PDB entry 3PO2 | X-ray diffraction, 3.30 A resolution | chains A and B of the 15 polymer chains in the assembly

[Chain A]
Molecule: DNA-directed RNA polymerase II subunit RPB1
Source organism: Saccharomyces cerevisiae
Notes: EC 2.7.7.6
Reference sequence: P04050 (RPB1_YEAST); numbering as in UniProt (aligned over 1-1733)
Amino-acid sequence (1733 residues; row label = number of the first residue in the row):
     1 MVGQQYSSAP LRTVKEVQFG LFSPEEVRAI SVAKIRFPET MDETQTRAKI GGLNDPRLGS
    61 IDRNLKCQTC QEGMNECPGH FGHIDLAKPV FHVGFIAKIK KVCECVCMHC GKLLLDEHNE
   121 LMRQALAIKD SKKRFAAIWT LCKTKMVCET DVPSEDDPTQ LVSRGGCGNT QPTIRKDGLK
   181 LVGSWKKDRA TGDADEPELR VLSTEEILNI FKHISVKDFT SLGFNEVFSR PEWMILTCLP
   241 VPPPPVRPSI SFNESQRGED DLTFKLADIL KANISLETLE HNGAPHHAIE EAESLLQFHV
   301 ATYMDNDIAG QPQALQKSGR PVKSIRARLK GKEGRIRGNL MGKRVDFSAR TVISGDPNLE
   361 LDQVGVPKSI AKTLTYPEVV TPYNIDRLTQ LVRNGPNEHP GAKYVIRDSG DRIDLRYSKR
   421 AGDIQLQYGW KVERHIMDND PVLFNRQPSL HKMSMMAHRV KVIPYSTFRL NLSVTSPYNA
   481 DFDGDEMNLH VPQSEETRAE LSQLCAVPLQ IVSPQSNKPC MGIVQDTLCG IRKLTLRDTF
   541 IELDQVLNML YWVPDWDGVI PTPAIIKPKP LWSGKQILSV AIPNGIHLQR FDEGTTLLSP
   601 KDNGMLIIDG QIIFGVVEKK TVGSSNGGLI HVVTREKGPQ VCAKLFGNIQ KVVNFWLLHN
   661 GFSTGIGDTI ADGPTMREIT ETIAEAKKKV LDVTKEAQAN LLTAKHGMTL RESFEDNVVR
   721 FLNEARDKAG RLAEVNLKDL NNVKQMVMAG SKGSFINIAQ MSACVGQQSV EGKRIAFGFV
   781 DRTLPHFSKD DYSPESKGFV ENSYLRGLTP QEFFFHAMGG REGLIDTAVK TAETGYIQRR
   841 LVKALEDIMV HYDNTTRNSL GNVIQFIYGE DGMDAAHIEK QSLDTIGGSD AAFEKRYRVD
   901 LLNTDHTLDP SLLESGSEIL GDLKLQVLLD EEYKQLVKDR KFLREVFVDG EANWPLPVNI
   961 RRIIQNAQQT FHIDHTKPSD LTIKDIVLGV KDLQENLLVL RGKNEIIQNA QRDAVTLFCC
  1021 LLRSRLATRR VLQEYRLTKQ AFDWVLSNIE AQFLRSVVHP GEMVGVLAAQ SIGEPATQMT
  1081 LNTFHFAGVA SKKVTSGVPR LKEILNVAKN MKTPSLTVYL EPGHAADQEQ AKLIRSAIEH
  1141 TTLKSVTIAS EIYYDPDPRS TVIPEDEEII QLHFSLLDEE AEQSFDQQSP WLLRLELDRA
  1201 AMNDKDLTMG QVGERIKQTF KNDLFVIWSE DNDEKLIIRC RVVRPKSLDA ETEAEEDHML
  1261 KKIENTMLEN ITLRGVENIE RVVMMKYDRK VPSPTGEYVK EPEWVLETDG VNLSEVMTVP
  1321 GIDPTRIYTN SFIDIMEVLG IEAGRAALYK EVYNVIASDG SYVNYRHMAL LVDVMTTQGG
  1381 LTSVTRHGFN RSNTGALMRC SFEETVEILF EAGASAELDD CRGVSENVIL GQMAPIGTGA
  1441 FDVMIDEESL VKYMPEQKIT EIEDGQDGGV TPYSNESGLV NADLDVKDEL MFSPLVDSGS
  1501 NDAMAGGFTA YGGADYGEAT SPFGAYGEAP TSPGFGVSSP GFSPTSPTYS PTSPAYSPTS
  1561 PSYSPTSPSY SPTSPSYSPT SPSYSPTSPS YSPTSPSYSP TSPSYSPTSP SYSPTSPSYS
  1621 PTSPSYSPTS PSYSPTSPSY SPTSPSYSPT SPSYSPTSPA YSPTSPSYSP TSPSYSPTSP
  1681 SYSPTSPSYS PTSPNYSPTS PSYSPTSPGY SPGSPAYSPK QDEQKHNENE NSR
Disordered / not traced: 1-2, 187-194, 1087-1090, 1177-1186, 1245-1253, 1455-1733
Metal / ion sites: Zn2+ site 1: Cys67, Cys70, Cys77, His80; Zn2+ site 2: Cys107, Cys110, Cys148, Cys167; Mg2+: Asp481, Asp483, Asp485 (shared with 1 residue of chain P)
Swiss-Prot annotation at these positions:
  - region: Pro248 to Asp260 (Lid loop), Asn306 to Lys323 (Rudder loop), Pro810 to Glu822 (Bridging helix)
  - binding site (Zn(2+)): Cys67, Cys70, Cys77, His80, Cys107, Cys110, Cys148, Cys167
  - binding site (Mg(2+)): Asp481, Asp483, Asp485
  - modified residue: Thr1471 (Phosphothreonine)
  - cross-link (Glycyl lysine isopeptide (Lys-Gly)): Lys695 (interchain with G-Cter in ubiquitin), Lys1246 (interchain with G-Cter in ubiquitin), Lys1350 (interchain with G-Cter in ubiquitin)
  - natural variant: Ser1653 to Pro1659 (deletion: In strain: A364A)
  - mutagenesis: Lys1246 (K1246R: Impairs ubiquitination during transcription stress)

[Chain B]
Molecule: DNA-directed RNA polymerase II subunit RPB2
Source organism: Saccharomyces cerevisiae
Notes: EC 2.7.7.6
Reference sequence: P08518 (RPB2_YEAST); residue numbers follow UniProt; this construct covers 1-1224
Amino-acid sequence (1224 residues; numbered 1 to 1224; the number before each row is that of its first residue):
     1 MSDLANSEKY YDEDPYGFED ESAPITAEDS WAVISAFFRE KGLVSQQLDS FNQFVDYTLQ
    61 DIICEDSTLI LEQLAQHTTE SDNISRKYEI SFGKIYVTKP MVNESDGVTH ALYPQEARLR
   121 NLTYSSGLFV DVKKRTYEAI DVPGRELKYE LIAEESEDDS ESGKVFIGRL PIMLRSKNCY
   181 LSEATESDLY KLKECPFDMG GYFIINGSEK VLIAQERSAG NIVQVFKKAA PSPISHVAEI
   241 RSALEKGSRF ISTLQVKLYG REGSSARTIK ATLPYIKQDI PIVIIFRALG IIPDGEILEH
   301 ICYDVNDWQM LEMLKPCVED GFVIQDRETA LDFIGRRGTA LGIKKEKRIQ YAKDILQKEF
   361 LPHITQLEGF ESRKAFFLGY MINRLLLCAL DRKDQDDRDH FGKKRLDLAG PLLAQLFKTL
   421 FKKLTKDIFR YMQRTVEEAH DFNMKLAINA KTITSGLKYA LATGNWGEQK KAMSSRAGVS
   481 QVLNRYTYSS TLSHLRRTNT PIGRDGKLAK PRQLHNTHWG LVCPAETPEG QACGLVKNLS
   541 LMSCISVGTD PMPIITFLSE WGMEPLEDYV PHQSPDATRV FVNGVWHGVH RNPARLMETL
   601 RTLRRKGDIN PEVSMIRDIR EKELKIFTDA GRVYRPLFIV EDDESLGHKE LKVRKGHIAK
   661 LMATEYQDIE GGFEDVEEYT WSSLLNEGLV EYIDAEEEES ILIAMQPEDL EPAEANEEND
   721 LDVDPAKRIR VSHHATTFTH CEIHPSMILG VAASIIPFPD HNQSPRNTYQ SAMGKQAMGV
   781 FLTNYNVRMD TMANILYYPQ KPLGTTRAME YLKFRELPAG QNAIVAIACY SGYNQEDSMI
   841 MNQSSIDRGL FRSLFFRSYM DQEKKYGMSI TETFEKPQRT NTLRMKHGTY DKLDDDGLIA
   901 PGVRVSGEDV IIGKTTPISP DEEELGQRTA YHSKRDASTP LRSTENGIVD QVLVTTNQDG
   961 LKFVKVRVRT TKIPQIGDKF ASRHGQKGTI GITYRREDMP FTAEGIVPDL IINPHAIPSR
  1021 MTVAHLIECL LSKVAALSGN EGDASPFTDI TVEGISKLLR EHGYQSRGFE VMYNGHTGKK
  1081 LMAQIFFGPT YYQRLRHMVD DKIHARARGP MQVLTRQPVE GRSRDGGLRF GEMERDCMIA
  1141 HGAASFLKER LMEASDAFRV HICGICGLMT VIAKLNHNQF ECKGCDNKID IYQIHIPYAA
  1201 KLLFQELMAM NITPRLYTDR SRDF
Disordered / not traced: 1-19, 71-89, 135-163, 438-445, 669-677, 716-721, 920-932
Metal / ion sites: Zn2+: Cys1163, Cys1166, Cys1182, Cys1185

[Interface between chain A and chain B]
Contacting residue pairs (454):
  Gly3(A) with Phe1158(B); Arg1159(B)
  Gln4(A) with Arg1159(B), hydrogen bond (backbone-side chain)
  Gln5(A) with Arg1159(B), hydrogen bond (backbone-side chain); Leu1175(B); Asn1176(B)
  Tyr6(A) with Leu1175(B)
  Ser7(A) with Arg1159(B); His1161(B), hydrogen bond; Phe1180(B); Gln1193(B)
  Ser8(A) with Asn1178(B), hydrogen bond; Phe1180(B)
  Ala9(A) with His1161(B); Gln1193(B)
  Pro10(A) with Ile1191(B); Tyr1192(B); Gln1193(B), hydrogen bond (backbone-backbone)
  Leu11(A) with Gln1193(B); His1195(B)
  Arg12(A) with Tyr1192(B), hydrogen bond; Gln1193(B), hydrogen bond (backbone-backbone); Ile1194(B); Thr1218(B), hydrogen bond
  Thr13(A) with Thr1218(B)
  Val14(A) with Leu1216(B), hydrophobic; Tyr1217(B)
  Lys15(A) with Tyr1217(B), hydrogen bond (backbone-backbone); Thr1218(B), hydrogen bond (side chain-backbone); Asp1219(B); Arg1220(B), hydrogen bond (backbone-side chain)
  Glu16(A) with Arg1215(B); Leu1216(B); Tyr1217(B), hydrogen bond (backbone-backbone); Asp1219(B); Arg1220(B); Ser1221(B), hydrogen bond (side chain-backbone); Arg1222(B)
  Val17(A) with Arg1215(B); Leu1216(B), hydrophobic
  Gln18(A) with Thr1213(B); Pro1214(B); Arg1215(B), hydrogen bond (backbone-backbone); Tyr1217(B)
  Phe19(A) with Thr1213(B)
  Gly20(A) with Ile1212(B); Thr1213(B), hydrogen bond (backbone-backbone)
  Leu21(A) with Asn1211(B); Thr1213(B)
  Phe22(A) with Leu1168(B), hydrophobic; Met1208(B), hydrophobic; Asn1211(B), hydrogen bond (backbone-backbone); Thr1213(B)
  Glu26(A) with Leu1168(B); Arg1215(B), salt bridge
  Ala29(A) with Lys1183(B); Gly1184(B)
  Ile30(A) with Thr1170(B); Lys1183(B), hydrogen bond (backbone-side chain)
  Thr69(A) with Ile1172(B); Lys1174(B), hydrogen bond (backbone-side chain)
  Cys70(A) with Ile1172(B), hydrophobic; Ala1173(B); Lys1174(B)
  Gln71(A) with Lys1174(B)
  Glu72(A) with Ala1173(B); Lys1174(B); Leu1175(B), hydrogen bond (side chain-backbone)
  Met74(A) with Arg1116(B), hydrogen bond (backbone-side chain)
  Asn75(A) with Arg1116(B), hydrogen bond
  Glu76(A) with Phe1158(B); Arg1159(B), salt bridge; Leu1175(B)
  Pro78(A) with Lys1201(B), hydrogen bond (backbone-side chain); Gln1205(B), hydrogen bond (backbone-side chain)
  Gly79(A) with Gln1205(B)
  Phe81(A) with Gln1205(B); Met1208(B), hydrophobic
  His92(A) with Met1210(B), hydrogen bond (side chain-backbone)
  Phe95(A) with Ile1212(B), hydrophobic
  Phe228(A) with Arg1215(B)
  Trp233(A) with Asn1211(B)
  Leu236(A) with Asn1211(B)
  Pro240(A) with Met1208(B); Asn1211(B)
  Pro242(A) with Ala1209(B), hydrophobic
  Pro243(A) with Gln1205(B)
  Pro245(A) with Leu1114(B); Tyr1198(B); Lys1201(B)
  Val246(A) with Leu1114(B); Leu1202(B), hydrophobic; Gln1205(B)
  Pro248(A) with Val1113(B), hydrophobic; Leu1114(B)
  Asn253(A) with Arg935(B)
  Glu254(A) with Ile918(B); Arg935(B)
  Ser255(A) with Ile918(B)
  Gln256(A) with Tyr866(B)
  Tyr303(A) with Ala1209(B)
  Met304(A) with Met1210(B), hydrophobic
  Lys317(A) with Lys471(B), hydrogen bond (backbone-side chain)
  Ser318(A) with Lys470(B); Lys471(B)
  Gly319(A) with Lys471(B)
  Ile325(A) with Glu1206(B); Ala1209(B), hydrophobic; Met1210(B), hydrophobic
  Arg328(A) with Glu1206(B), salt bridge
  Leu329(A) with Leu1203(B), hydrophobic; Glu1206(B); Met1210(B), hydrophobic
  Glu333(A) with Arg1129(B), salt bridge
  Arg335(A) with Leu1114(B); Thr1115(B); Ala1199(B); Leu1202(B); Glu1206(B), salt bridge
  Ile336(A) with Leu1203(B), hydrophobic
  Arg337(A) with Arg1129(B), hydrogen bond (backbone-side chain); Glu1132(B), salt bridge
  Gly338(A) with Arg1129(B), hydrogen bond (backbone-side chain)
  Asn339(A) with Thr1115(B); Gln1117(B), hydrogen bond (backbone-side chain); Asp1156(B); Ala1199(B)
  Leu340(A) with Ala1199(B), hydrophobic; Ala1200(B); Leu1203(B), hydrophobic
  Met341(A) with Glu1132(B); Arg1135(B)
  Gly342(A) with Arg1129(B); Phe1130(B); Gly1131(B); Glu1132(B)
  Lys343(A) with Gln1117(B); Leu1128(B); Arg1129(B); Phe1130(B), hydrogen bond (backbone-backbone); Leu1151(B); Ser1155(B); Asp1156(B); Pro1197(B)
  Arg344(A) with Gln1117(B); Pro1118(B); Val1119(B); Glu1120(B), salt bridge; Gly1127(B), hydrogen bond (side chain-backbone); Leu1128(B); Arg1129(B); Ser1155(B), hydrogen bond (backbone-side chain)
  Val345(A) with Pro1118(B), hydrophobic; Gly1127(B); Leu1128(B), hydrogen bond (backbone-backbone); Phe1130(B), hydrophobic; Arg1150(B); Ala1154(B); Ser1155(B)
  Asp346(A) with Arg1106(B), salt bridge; Arg1108(B), hydrogen bond (side chain-backbone); Gly1109(B); Met1111(B); Pro1118(B); Arg1150(B), hydrogen bond (backbone-side chain); Ala1154(B), hydrogen bond (backbone-backbone)
  Phe347(A) with Arg1106(B), hydrogen bond (backbone-backbone); Ala1107(B); Arg1150(B), hydrogen bond (backbone-side chain)
  Ser348(A) with Ala1105(B); Arg1106(B), hydrogen bond (backbone-backbone); Leu1128(B), hydrogen bond (side chain-backbone)
  Ala349(A) with His1104(B); Ala1105(B), hydrophobic; Leu1128(B)
  Arg350(A) with Lys1102(B); Ile1103(B); His1104(B), hydrogen bond (backbone-backbone); Leu1128(B)
  Thr351(A) with Val1099(B); Ile1103(B)
  Val352(A) with Val1099(B), hydrophobic
  Gly355(A) with Tyr833(B)
  Asp356(A) with Tyr833(B), hydrogen bond
  Pro357(A) with Ser831(B); Gly832(B); Tyr833(B)
  Asn358(A) with Tyr833(B), hydrogen bond
  Ser369(A) with Ile1103(B)
  Ile370(A) with Ile1103(B), hydrophobic; Ala1105(B), hydrophobic
  Thr373(A) with Ala1105(B); Ala1107(B)
  Leu374(A) with Arg1106(B)
  Tyr404(A) with Arg1108(B)
  Arg412(A) with Arg1108(B)
  Glu433(A) with Arg1108(B), salt bridge
  Leu443(A) with Met1138(B), hydrophobic; Phe1146(B), hydrophobic
  Asn445(A) with Glu1134(B)
  Gln447(A) with Arg1129(B); Glu1134(B)
  Ser449(A) with Met1133(B); Glu1134(B), hydrogen bond; Cys1137(B)
  Leu450(A) with Met1133(B), hydrophobic
  His451(A) with Cys1137(B), hydrogen bond (backbone-side chain)
  Lys452(A) with Ala1140(B); His1141(B), hydrogen bond (backbone-side chain)
  Met455(A) with Phe1130(B), hydrophobic; Glu1134(B); Cys1137(B), hydrophobic; Met1138(B), hydrophobic; His1141(B), hydrogen bond (backbone-side chain)
  Ser466(A) with Gln975(B); Val1099(B); Asp1100(B), hydrogen bond; Ile1103(B)
  Thr467(A) with Ile976(B); Gly977(B)
  Arg469(A) with Tyr833(B); Ile976(B); Gly991(B), hydrogen bond (side chain-backbone)
  Leu472(A) with Gln835(B); Glu836(B)
  Thr475(A) with Glu836(B)
  Asp481(A) with Glu836(B)
  Phe482(A) with Gln835(B); Glu836(B), hydrogen bond (backbone-backbone); Asp837(B); Ser838(B); Thr989(B), hydrogen bond (backbone-side chain)
  Asp483(A) with Asp837(B); Lys979(B); Lys987(B); Thr989(B)
  Gly484(A) with Thr989(B); Lys1102(B)
  Glu486(A) with Lys1102(B), salt bridge
  Asn488(A) with Arg1129(B)
  His490(A) with Phe1130(B); Arg1150(B), hydrogen bond
  Val491(A) with Arg1150(B), hydrogen bond (backbone-side chain)
  Pro492(A) with Glu1149(B)
  Gln493(A) with Glu1149(B), hydrogen bond (backbone-side chain)
  Ser494(A) with Glu1149(B), hydrogen bond (backbone-side chain)
  Glu496(A) with Ser1145(B)
  Thr497(A) with Ser1145(B); Phe1146(B); Glu1149(B), hydrogen bond
  Glu500(A) with Ala1143(B); Ala1144(B), hydrogen bond (side chain-backbone); Ser1145(B), hydrogen bond (side chain-backbone); Phe1146(B), hydrogen bond (side chain-backbone)
  Leu501(A) with Phe1146(B), hydrophobic
  Leu504(A) with His1141(B)
  Cys505(A) with His1141(B)
  Gln510(A) with His1141(B)
  Val524(A) with Gln835(B); Glu836(B)
  Gln525(A) with Gln835(B); Glu836(B), hydrogen bond (side chain-backbone); His1015(B)
  Asp526(A) with Cys829(B), hydrogen bond; Gly832(B); Gln835(B), hydrogen bond (backbone-side chain); Asn1013(B); His1015(B), salt bridge
  Cys529(A) with His1015(B)
  Leu657(A) with Cys829(B), hydrophobic
  Leu658(A) with Tyr830(B); Ser831(B); Asn1074(B), hydrogen bond (backbone-side chain); His1076(B); Leu1081(B)
  His659(A) with Asn1074(B); Thr1077(B); Leu1081(B)
  Asn660(A) with Leu1081(B); Met1082(B), hydrogen bond (backbone-backbone); Ala1083(B), hydrogen bond (backbone-backbone)
  Gly661(A) with Leu1081(B); Ala1083(B)
  Phe662(A) with Ala828(B); Cys829(B), hydrogen bond (backbone-backbone); Pro1014(B), hydrophobic; Ala1083(B)
  Ser663(A) with Ile827(B), hydrogen bond (side chain-backbone); Pro1014(B); Gln1084(B); Ile1085(B); Phe1086(B), hydrogen bond (side chain-backbone)
  Thr664(A) with Ile827(B); Pro1014(B); Phe1086(B)
  Gly665(A) with Leu1026(B); Phe1069(B); Phe1086(B)
  Ile666(A) with Leu1026(B), hydrophobic; Leu1030(B), hydrophobic; Arg1067(B); Phe1086(B), hydrophobic
  Gly667(A) with Arg1067(B)
  Asp668(A) with Phe1069(B)
  Ile670(A) with Arg1067(B)
  Thr680(A) with Ile729(B)
  Met746(A) with Pro1014(B); His1015(B), hydrogen bond; Pro1018(B), hydrophobic
  Ser751(A) with His1015(B), hydrogen bond
  Lys752(A) with His1015(B); Ser1019(B)
  Asn757(A) with Pro1018(B); Ser1019(B); Met1021(B)
  Gln760(A) with Met1021(B), hydrogen bond
  Met761(A) with Pro1018(B); Met1021(B), hydrophobic; Val1023(B), hydrophobic
  Glu771(A) with Gln513(B)
  Ile775(A) with Asn516(B)
  Ala776(A) with Asn516(B), hydrogen bond (backbone-side chain)
  Gly778(A) with His515(B); Asn516(B), hydrogen bond (backbone-side chain)
  Phe779(A) with Asn516(B); Thr517(B); Glu698(B); Glu699(B)
  Val780(A) with Glu699(B), hydrogen bond (backbone-side chain)
  Arg782(A) with Glu698(B), hydrogen bond (side chain-backbone); Glu699(B), hydrogen bond (side chain-backbone); Ile701(B), hydrogen bond (side chain-backbone)
  Thr783(A) with Asn516(B), hydrogen bond (backbone-side chain)
  Pro785(A) with Glu698(B); Ile701(B); Leu702(B); Ile703(B), hydrogen bond (backbone-backbone)
  His786(A) with Trp519(B), hydrogen bond; Ile703(B); Met705(B); Glu742(B), salt bridge
  Phe787(A) with Leu702(B)
  Lys789(A) with Arg620(B)
  Glu795(A) with Val731(B)
  Glu801(A) with Ile729(B)
  Asn802(A) with Arg728(B); Ile729(B), hydrogen bond (side chain-backbone)
  Tyr804(A) with His761(B), hydrogen bond (backbone-side chain); Asn762(B); Gln763(B); Val1023(B), hydrophobic
  Leu805(A) with His761(B), hydrogen bond (backbone-side chain); Val1023(B), hydrophobic; Val1052(B), hydrophobic
  Arg806(A) with Pro725(B), hydrogen bond (side chain-backbone); Lys727(B), hydrogen bond (side chain-backbone); Arg728(B); Ile729(B); His761(B)
  Gly807(A) with Arg728(B); Asp760(B); His761(B)
  Leu808(A) with Arg728(B), hydrogen bond (backbone-side chain); Asp760(B), hydrogen bond (backbone-backbone); Phe1047(B)
  Thr809(A) with Ile729(B); Phe1047(B)
  Pro810(A) with Trp519(B); Met705(B), hydrophobic; Pro745(B), hydrophobic; Phe1047(B)
  Gln811(A) with Met705(B); Val731(B)
  Phe813(A) with Leu749(B), hydrophobic; Pro759(B); Asn767(B); Phe1047(B), hydrophobic
  Phe814(A) with Leu514(B), hydrophobic; His515(B); Trp519(B), hydrophobic; Pro524(B), hydrophobic
  His816(A) with Gln763(B); Ser764(B), hydrogen bond (backbone-side chain)
  Ala817(A) with Leu514(B), hydrophobic; Pro524(B), hydrophobic; Ser764(B)
  Met818(A) with Leu514(B); His515(B); Asn516(B)
  Gly820(A) with Ser764(B)
  Arg821(A) with Arg512(B), hydrogen bond (side chain-backbone); Leu514(B); Pro524(B), hydrogen bond (side chain-backbone); Thr527(B); Gly534(B)
  Glu822(A) with Gln513(B)
  Leu824(A) with Thr768(B); Tyr769(B), hydrophobic
  Ile825(A) with Arg512(B); Gln513(B)
  Ala828(A) with Gly530(B)
  Val829(A) with Leu508(B), hydrophobic
  Gln838(A) with Met1133(B)
  Arg839(A) with Glu1132(B), salt bridge
  Val842(A) with Asp1136(B)
  Lys843(A) with Glu1132(B), salt bridge; Arg1135(B)
  Glu846(A) with Arg1135(B), salt bridge
  Glu1062(A) with Ala1140(B)
  Met1063(A) with Ile1139(B)
  Val1066(A) with Asp1136(B); Ile1139(B), hydrophobic; Ala1140(B), hydrophobic
  Gln1070(A) with Asp1136(B); Cys1137(B); Ala1140(B)
  Lys1144(A) with Glu262(B), salt bridge
  Asn1265(A) with Gly263(B); Ser265(B)
  Glu1269(A) with Gly263(B)
  Leu1409(A) with Leu1207(B), hydrophobic
  Phe1410(A) with Met1210(B), hydrophobic; Ile1212(B), hydrophobic
  Leu1418(A) with Ser1221(B); Arg1222(B), hydrogen bond (backbone-side chain)
  Asp1420(A) with Arg1220(B), hydrogen bond (backbone-side chain); Arg1222(B), salt bridge; Phe1224(B)
  Cys1421(A) with Arg1220(B)
  Arg1422(A) with Phe1224(B)
  Val1424(A) with Ile1139(B), hydrophobic
  Ser1425(A) with Arg1135(B)
  Val1428(A) with Arg1135(B); Leu1151(B), hydrophobic
  Ile1429(A) with Pro1197(B); Ala1200(B)
  Leu1430(A) with His1195(B); Ile1196(B); Pro1197(B)
  Gly1431(A) with Lys1148(B); Met1152(B); Pro1197(B)
  Gln1432(A) with Lys1148(B)
  Met1433(A) with Ala1144(B), hydrophobic; Ser1145(B)
  Ala1434(A) with Ala1144(B)
  Ile1436(A) with Ile1139(B); Gly1142(B); Ala1144(B)
  Gly1437(A) with Gly1142(B)
  Thr1438(A) with Gly1142(B), hydrogen bond (backbone-backbone); Ala1144(B); Ser1145(B)
  Gly1439(A) with Ala1144(B)
Other interface residues (no listed pair), chain A (226 interface residues in all): Val27, Val32, Cys77, Cys238, Arg326, Ser354, Pro367, Pro448, Tyr465, Thr527, Asn654, Asn742, Val770, Asp781, Leu784, Ser788, Ser1401, Val1406, Gly1413
Other interface residues (no listed pair), chain B (204 interface residues in all): Ser264, Asp397, His400, His518, Cys523, Ala525, Gln531, Cys533, Ala695, Ala704, Ala726, Ile748, Pro765, Asn834, Gln986, Gly988, Ile990, Ile992, Ile1017, Ile1027, Lys1080, Gln1112, Leu1147, Glu1153, Val1160, Cys1166, Phe1204

[Summary]
The interface between chain A and chain B involves 226 residues on one side and 204 on the other, with 92
hydrogen bonds and 17 salt bridges. Polar contacts include Glu26(A)-Arg1215(B), Glu76(A)-Arg1159(B) and
Arg328(A)-Glu1206(B).
Here chain A is DNA-directed RNA polymerase II subunit RPB1 and chain B is DNA-directed RNA polymerase II
subunit RPB2, both from Saccharomyces cerevisiae. Entry 3PO2 (Arrested RNA Polymerase II elongation complex)
was determined by X-ray diffraction together with 3PO3 from the same study.
